5OFI - chains E and G of the 4 polymer chains in the assembly; structure by X-ray diffraction, 2.00 A resolution.

[Chain E (and G)]
Protein: PIIA
Source organism: Photorhabdus luminescens
Notes: chain G of this document is another copy of the same molecule, construct and numbering; everything in this record applies to it too
UniProtKB: Q7N561 (Q7N561_PHOLL); numbering as in UniProt (aligned over 1-122)
Chain sequence (122 residues; numbered 1 to 122; the number before each row is that of its first residue):
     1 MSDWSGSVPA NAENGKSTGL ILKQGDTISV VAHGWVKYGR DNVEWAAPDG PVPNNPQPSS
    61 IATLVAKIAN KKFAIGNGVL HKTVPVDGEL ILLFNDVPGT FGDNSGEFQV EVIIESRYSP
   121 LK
Not modelled in the structure: 1
UniProt features mapped onto this chain:
  - binding site (Ca(2+)): Y38, D96, T100, D103, N104
  - binding site (an alpha-D-galactoside): E44, Q57, D96, D103
Ion coordination: Ca2+: Y38, D96, T100, D103, N104

[Chain E / chain G interface]
Pairs across the interface - 48 pairs, chain E then chain G:
  S29(E) - L80(G)
  V31(E) - G78(G)
  V31(E) - V79(G)
  V31(E) - L80(G)  hydrophobic
  A32(E) - N77(G)  hydrogen bond (backbone-side chain)
  H33(E) - D49(G)  salt bridge
  H33(E) - I75(G)
  H33(E) - N77(G)
  H33(E) - G78(G)  hydrogen bond (side chain-backbone)
  G34(E) - D49(G)  hydrogen bond (backbone-side chain)
  W35(E) - W35(G)  hydrophobic
  W35(E) - A47(G)  hydrophobic
  W35(E) - G50(G)
  W35(E) - P51(G)
  W35(E) - V52(G)  hydrophobic
  W35(E) - P53(G)  hydrophobic
  N42(E) - N54(G)  hydrogen bond (backbone-side chain)
  W45(E) - V52(G)  hydrophobic
  W45(E) - P53(G)  hydrophobic
  W45(E) - N54(G)
  A47(E) - W35(G)  hydrophobic
  P48(E) - N77(G)
  D49(E) - H33(G)  salt bridge
  D49(E) - G34(G)  hydrogen bond (side chain-backbone)
  G50(E) - W35(G)
  P51(E) - W35(G)
  V52(E) - W35(G)  hydrophobic
  V52(E) - W45(G)  hydrophobic
  V52(E) - V52(G)  hydrophobic
  P53(E) - W35(G)  hydrophobic
  P53(E) - W45(G)  hydrophobic
  N54(E) - N42(G)  hydrogen bond (side chain-backbone)
  N54(E) - W45(G)
  N77(E) - A32(G)  hydrogen bond (side chain-backbone)
  N77(E) - P48(G)
  N77(E) - N77(G)  hydrogen bond
  G78(E) - V31(G)
  G78(E) - H33(G)  hydrogen bond (backbone-side chain)
  V79(E) - V31(G)
  L80(E) - S29(G)
  L80(E) - V31(G)  hydrophobic
  L80(E) - L80(G)  hydrophobic
  L80(E) - I113(G)  hydrophobic
  H81(E) - I113(G)
  H81(E) - E115(G)  salt bridge
  I113(E) - L80(G)  hydrophobic
  I113(E) - H81(G)
  E115(E) - H81(G)  salt bridge
Other interface residues (no listed pair), chain E (26 interface residues in all): V30, I75, E111
Other interface residues (no listed pair), chain G (26 interface residues in all): V30, E111

[In short]
The chain E/chain G interface involves 26 residues from each chain, with 9 hydrogen bonds and 4 salt bridges.
Among the polar pairs are H33(E)-D49(G), H81(E)-E115(G) and A32(E)-N77(G). UniProt lists 5 Ca2+-binding
residues and 4 alpha-D-galactoside-binding residues on chain E.
Both chains are PIIA (Photorhabdus luminescens). Entry 5OFI (PllA lectin, Fluorophore carbohydrate complex)
was determined by X-ray diffraction together with 5ODU, 5OFX and 5OFZ from the same study.
